Entry 4QVW (X-ray diffraction, 3.00 A resolution); this record covers chains V and W of the 28 polymer chains in the assembly.

Chain V:
Protein: Proteasome subunit beta type-2
Organism: Saccharomyces cerevisiae
Notes: EC 3.4.25.1
UniProt: P25043 (PSB2_YEAST); residues 1-232 here correspond to UniProt positions 30-261 (UniProt number = residue number + 29)
Chain sequence (232 residues; row label = number of the first residue in the row):
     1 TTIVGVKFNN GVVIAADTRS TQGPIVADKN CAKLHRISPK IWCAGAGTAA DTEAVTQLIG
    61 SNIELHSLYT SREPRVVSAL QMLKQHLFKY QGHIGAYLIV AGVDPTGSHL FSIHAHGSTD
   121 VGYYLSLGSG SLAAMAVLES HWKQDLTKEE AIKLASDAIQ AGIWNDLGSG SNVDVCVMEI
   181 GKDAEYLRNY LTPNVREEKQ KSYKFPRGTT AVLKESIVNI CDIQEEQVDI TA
Disordered / not traced: 227-232
Glycans and other covalent adducts: bortezomib (BO2) linked to Thr1
Ion coordination: Mg2+: Ile163, Asp166, Ser169 (shared with 1 residue of chain L)
Ligand contacts: bortezomib (BO2; N-[(1R)-1-(dihydroxyboryl)-3-methylbutyl]-N-(pyrazin-2-ylcarbonyl)-L-phenylalaninamide): Arg19, Ser20, Thr21, Gln22, Ala27, Cys31, Lys33, Gly45, Ala46, Gly47, Thr48, Ala49, Thr52, Gly168

Chain W:
Protein: Proteasome subunit beta type-3
Organism: Saccharomyces cerevisiae
Notes: EC 3.4.25.1
UniProt: P25451 (PSB3_YEAST); residues 0-204 here correspond to UniProt positions 1-205 (UniProt number = residue number + 1)
Chain sequence (205 residues; numbered 0 to 204; the number before each row is that of its first residue; numbering starts at 0):
     0 MSDPSSINGG IVVAMTGKDC VAIACDLRLG SQSLGVSNKF EKIFHYGHVF LGITGLATDV
    60 TTLNEMFRYK TNLYKLKEER AIEPETFTQL VSSSLYERRF GPYFVGPVVA GINSKSGKPF
   120 IAGFDLIGCI DEAKDFIVSG TASDQLFGMC ESLYEPNLEP EDLFETISQA LLNAADRDAL
   180 SGWGAVVYII KKDEVVKRYL KMRQD
Disordered / not traced: 0
Ion coordination: Mg2+: Asp204 (shared with 2 residues of chain K)

Interface between chain V and chain W:
Residue-residue contacts - 58 pairs, chain V then chain W:
  Ile25(V) - Asp143(W)
  Ile25(V) - Phe146(W)  hydrophobic
  Val26(V) - Phe146(W)
  Ala27(V) - Asp130(W)
  Asp28(V) - Asp130(W)
  Lys29(V) - Glu150(W)  salt bridge
  Ala49(V) - Cys128(W)  hydrophobic
  Ala50(V) - Tyr95(W)
  Ala50(V) - Ile126(W)  hydrophobic
  Ala50(V) - Cys128(W)
  Asp51(V) - Tyr95(W)  hydrogen bond
  Asp51(V) - Arg98(W)  salt bridge
  Ala54(V) - Tyr95(W)
  Tyr90(V) - Phe99(W)  hydrophobic
  His93(V) - Arg98(W)
  His93(V) - Phe99(W)
  Ile94(V) - Phe99(W)  hydrophobic
  Arg196(V) - Glu150(W)  salt bridge
  Lys199(V) - Glu150(W)
  Lys199(V) - Ser151(W)
  Lys199(V) - Tyr153(W)  hydrogen bond (side chain-backbone)
  Ser202(V) - Glu154(W)  hydrogen bond
  Tyr203(V) - Ser151(W)
  Tyr203(V) - Leu152(W)  hydrophobic
  Lys204(V) - Asp161(W)  salt bridge
  Phe205(V) - Leu152(W)  hydrophobic
  Phe205(V) - Glu164(W)
  Phe205(V) - Gln168(W)
  Arg207(V) - Glu160(W)  salt bridge
  Arg207(V) - Asp161(W)  salt bridge
  Gly208(V) - Glu164(W)  hydrogen bond (backbone-side chain)
  Thr209(V) - Glu164(W)  hydrogen bond (backbone-side chain)
  Thr210(V) - Glu164(W)  hydrogen bond
  Thr210(V) - Ser167(W)
  Thr210(V) - Gln168(W)  hydrogen bond
  Thr210(V) - Leu199(W)
  Ala211(V) - Leu199(W)
  Ala211(V) - Lys200(W)  hydrogen bond (backbone-backbone)
  Val212(V) - Phe163(W)  hydrophobic
  Val212(V) - Tyr198(W)
  Leu213(V) - Tyr198(W)  hydrogen bond (backbone-backbone)
  Leu213(V) - Leu199(W)
  Leu213(V) - Lys200(W)
  Lys214(V) - Lys196(W)
  Lys214(V) - Arg197(W)
  Lys214(V) - Tyr198(W)  hydrogen bond (backbone-backbone)
  Glu215(V) - Lys196(W)
  Glu215(V) - Arg197(W)  salt bridge
  Ser216(V) - Val195(W)
  Ser216(V) - Lys196(W)  hydrogen bond (backbone-backbone)
  Ile217(V) - Val194(W)
  Val218(V) - His44(W)
  Val218(V) - Val194(W)  hydrogen bond (backbone-backbone)
  Val218(V) - Lys196(W)
  Asn219(V) - His44(W)
  Ile220(V) - Gly46(W)
  Ile220(V) - Val194(W)  hydrophobic
  Asp222(V) - Lys74(W)  salt bridge
Other interface residues (no listed pair), chain V (35 interface residues in all): Thr48, Pro206
Other interface residues (no listed pair), chain W (37 interface residues in all): His47, Phe49, Asp134, Leu157, Glu158, Thr165, Leu171, Tyr187

In short:
The interface between chain V and chain W involves 35 residues on one side and 37 on the other; the contacts
include 12 hydrogen bonds and 8 salt bridges. Among the polar pairs are Lys29(V)-Glu150(W), Asp51(V)-Arg98(W)
and Arg196(V)-Glu150(W). Bortezomib is covalently linked to Thr1(V).
Chain V is Proteasome subunit beta type-2 and chain W is Proteasome subunit beta type-3, both from
Saccharomyces cerevisiae; the structure, yCP beta5-A49S-mutant in complex with bortezomib, was determined by
X-ray diffraction together with 4QUX, 4QUY, 4QV0, 4QV1, 4QV3, 4QV4 and 42 further entries from the same study.
